PDB entry 8IKX | X-ray diffraction, 1.50 A resolution | chain A

[Chain A]
Protein: Pectin lyase-like superfamily protein
From: Arabidopsis thaliana
UniProt: Q9LYJ5 (Q9LYJ5_ARATH); residue numbers follow UniProt; this construct covers 49-435
Sequence (390 residues; row label = number of the first residue in the row):
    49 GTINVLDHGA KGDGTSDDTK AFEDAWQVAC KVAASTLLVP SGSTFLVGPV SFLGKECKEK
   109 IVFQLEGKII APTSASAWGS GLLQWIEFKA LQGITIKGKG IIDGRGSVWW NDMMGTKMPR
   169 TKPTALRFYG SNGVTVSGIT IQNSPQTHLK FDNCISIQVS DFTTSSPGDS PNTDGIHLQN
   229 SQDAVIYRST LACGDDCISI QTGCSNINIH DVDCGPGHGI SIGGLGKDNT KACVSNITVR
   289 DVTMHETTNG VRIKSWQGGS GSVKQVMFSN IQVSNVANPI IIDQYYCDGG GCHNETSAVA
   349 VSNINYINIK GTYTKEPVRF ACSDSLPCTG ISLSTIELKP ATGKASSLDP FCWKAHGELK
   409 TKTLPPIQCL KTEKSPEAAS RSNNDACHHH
Cystine bridges: Cys78-Cys105, Cys245-Cys262, Cys281-Cys435, Cys335-Cys340, Cys370-Cys376, Cys400-Cys417
Glycans and other covalent adducts: N-acetylglucosamine (NAG) linked to Asn284, Asn342
Sequence notes: expression tag (436-438)

[Summary]
N-acetylglucosamine is covalently linked to Asn284 and Asn342.
Chain A is Pectin lyase-like superfamily protein (Arabidopsis thaliana); the structure, An Arabidopsis
polygalacturonase PGLR, was determined by X-ray diffraction, deposited together with 8IKW.
